3LMJ - chains H and L; structure by X-ray diffraction, 2.20 A resolution.

[Chain H]
Protein: Heavy chain of anti HIV Fab from human 21c antibody
Source organism: Homo sapiens
Notes: antibody fragment or engineered binder
Sequence (231 residues; numbered 1 to 231; the number before each row is that of its first residue):
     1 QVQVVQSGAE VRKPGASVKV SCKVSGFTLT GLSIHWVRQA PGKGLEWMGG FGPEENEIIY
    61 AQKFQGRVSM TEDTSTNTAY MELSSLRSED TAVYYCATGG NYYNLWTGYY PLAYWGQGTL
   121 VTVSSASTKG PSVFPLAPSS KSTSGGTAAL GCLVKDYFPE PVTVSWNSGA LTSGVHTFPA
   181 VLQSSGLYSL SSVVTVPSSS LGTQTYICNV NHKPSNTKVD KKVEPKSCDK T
Unresolved in the structure: 226-231
Disulfides: Cys22-Cys96, Cys152-Cys208
From the paper describing this entry:
  - conformationally variable residues (loop rearrangement): Glu55, Leu105

[Chain L]
Protein: Light chain of anti HIV Fab from human 21c antibody
Source organism: Homo sapiens
Notes: antibody fragment or engineered binder
Sequence (217 residues; numbered 1 to 217; the number before each row is that of its first residue):
     1 QSVLTQPPSV SAAPGQKVTI SCSGSSSNIG KNYVSWYQQL PGAAPKLLIF DDTQRPSGIP
    61 DRFSGSKSGT SATLAITGLQ TGDEADYYCG TWDSSLSTGQ LFGGGTKLTV LGQPKAAPSV
   121 TLFPPSSEEL QANKATLVCL ISDFYPGAVT VAWKADSSPV KAGVETTTPS KQSNNKYAAS
   181 SYLSLTPEQW KSHRSYSCQV THEGSTVEKT MAHAECS
Unresolved in the structure: 216-217
Disulfides: Cys22-Cys89, Cys139-Cys198

[Chain H / chain L interface]
Contacting residue pairs (68; chain H residue first):
  Gln39(H) - Gln39(L)  hydrogen bond
  Gln39(H) - Tyr88(L)  hydrogen bond
  Lys43(H) - Tyr88(L)
  Gly44(H) - Tyr88(L)
  Leu45(H) - Pro45(L)  hydrophobic
  Leu45(H) - Tyr88(L)
  Leu45(H) - Phe102(L)
  Trp47(H) - Gly99(L)
  Trp47(H) - Gln100(L)
  Gly52(H) - Trp92(L)
  Pro53(H) - Trp92(L)
  Glu55(H) - Ser97(L)
  Gln62(H) - Ser97(L)  hydrogen bond
  Tyr95(H) - Gln39(L)  hydrogen bond
  Tyr95(H) - Ala43(L)  hydrogen bond (side chain-backbone)
  Tyr95(H) - Ala44(L)  hydrophobic
  Tyr95(H) - Pro45(L)
  Tyr102(H) - Phe50(L)  hydrophobic
  Tyr102(H) - Pro56(L)
  Tyr102(H) - Ser57(L)
  Thr107(H) - Tyr33(L)
  Tyr109(H) - Tyr33(L)  hydrophobic
  Tyr109(H) - Val34(L)
  Tyr109(H) - Ser35(L)
  Tyr109(H) - Phe50(L)
  Tyr109(H) - Asp51(L)  hydrogen bond (side chain-backbone)
  Pro111(H) - Leu47(L)  hydrophobic
  Pro111(H) - Phe50(L)  hydrophobic
  Leu112(H) - Tyr37(L)  hydrogen bond (backbone-side chain)
  Leu112(H) - Leu47(L)
  Ala113(H) - Leu47(L)  hydrophobic
  Trp115(H) - Tyr37(L)
  Trp115(H) - Pro45(L)  hydrophobic
  Gly116(H) - Ala44(L)
  Phe134(H) - Ser126(L)
  Phe134(H) - Glu129(L)
  Phe134(H) - Lys134(L)
  Pro135(H) - Ser126(L)
  Pro135(H) - Glu128(L)
  Leu136(H) - Phe123(L)  hydrophobic
  Leu136(H) - Val138(L)  hydrophobic
  Ala137(H) - Phe123(L)
  Lys141(H) - Thr121(L)
  Lys141(H) - Thr210(L)
  Lys141(H) - Met211(L)
  Lys141(H) - Glu215(L)  salt bridge
  Ser142(H) - Thr121(L)
  Ser142(H) - Phe123(L)
  Ala149(H) - Phe123(L)
  Leu153(H) - Thr136(L)
  Leu153(H) - Tyr182(L)  hydrophobic
  Lys155(H) - Thr136(L)
  His176(H) - Ser170(L)
  His176(H) - Lys171(L)
  His176(H) - Gln172(L)
  Phe178(H) - Ala178(L)  hydrophobic
  Phe178(H) - Ala179(L)
  Phe178(H) - Ser180(L)
  Pro179(H) - Thr167(L)
  Pro179(H) - Ser170(L)
  Val181(H) - Thr166(L)
  Val181(H) - Thr167(L)
  Gln183(H) - Glu165(L)
  Ser184(H) - Glu165(L)  hydrogen bond (backbone-side chain)
  Leu190(H) - Tyr182(L)
  Ser191(H) - Tyr182(L)  hydrogen bond
  Val193(H) - Leu140(L)  hydrophobic
  Lys221(H) - Glu128(L)  salt bridge
Interface residues without a listed pair, chain H (44 interface residues in all): Val37, Glu46, Ile59, Ser132, Val133, Leu150, Leu182
Interface residues without a listed pair, chain L (45 interface residues in all): Gly104, Leu122, Thr168, Ser184

[Overview]
Chain H and chain L form an interface of 44 and 45 residues respectively, with 9 hydrogen bonds and 2 salt
bridges. Polar contacts include Lys141(H)-Glu215(L), Lys221(H)-Glu128(L) and Gln39(H)-Gln39(L). The paper
reports conformational variability at Glu55(H) and Leu105(H).
Chain H is Heavy chain of anti HIV Fab from human 21c antibody and chain L is Light chain of anti HIV Fab from
human 21c antibody, both from Homo sapiens; the structure, Structure of human anti HIV 21c Fab, was determined
by X-ray diffraction.
